9JKF - chains A and F of the 6 polymer chains in the assembly; structure by electron microscopy, 3.40 A resolution.

[Chain A]
Protein: Envelope glycoprotein gp160
Organism: Simian-Human immunodeficiency virus
UniProt: G1JZH9 (G1JZH9_9PLVG); the construct lacks a stretch of the UniProt sequence and is renumbered around it, so the offset changes along the chain: 20-146 = UniProt 19-145; 150-309 = UniProt 146-305; 312-321 = UniProt 306-315; 322-395 = UniProt 317-390; 2 more segments
Amino-acid sequence (722 residues; each row starts with the number of its first residue; note: 5 numbers in that range are skipped by the numbering (no residue carries them; nothing is unmodelled there)):
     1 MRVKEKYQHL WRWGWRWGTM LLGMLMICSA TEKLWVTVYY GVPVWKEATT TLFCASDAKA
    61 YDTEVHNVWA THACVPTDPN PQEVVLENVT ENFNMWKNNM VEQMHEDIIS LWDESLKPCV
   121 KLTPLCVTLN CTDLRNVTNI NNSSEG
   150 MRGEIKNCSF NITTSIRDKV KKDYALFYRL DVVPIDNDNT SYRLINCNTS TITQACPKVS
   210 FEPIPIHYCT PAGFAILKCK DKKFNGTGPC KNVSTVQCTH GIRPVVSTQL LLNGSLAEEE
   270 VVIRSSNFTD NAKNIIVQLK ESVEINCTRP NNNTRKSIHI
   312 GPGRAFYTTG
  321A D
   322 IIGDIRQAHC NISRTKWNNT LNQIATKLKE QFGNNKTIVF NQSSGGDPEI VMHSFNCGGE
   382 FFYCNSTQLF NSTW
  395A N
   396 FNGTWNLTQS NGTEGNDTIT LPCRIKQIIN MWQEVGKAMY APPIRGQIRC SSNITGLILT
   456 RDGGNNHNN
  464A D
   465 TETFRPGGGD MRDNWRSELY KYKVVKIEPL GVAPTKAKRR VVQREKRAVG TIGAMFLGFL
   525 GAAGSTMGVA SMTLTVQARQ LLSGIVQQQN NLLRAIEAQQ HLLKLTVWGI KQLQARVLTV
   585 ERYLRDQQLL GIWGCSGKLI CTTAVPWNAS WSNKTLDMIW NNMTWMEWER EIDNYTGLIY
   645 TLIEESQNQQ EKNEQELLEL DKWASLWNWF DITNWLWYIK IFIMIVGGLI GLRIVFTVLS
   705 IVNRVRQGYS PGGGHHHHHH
Unresolved in the structure: 1-31, 508-724
Sequence notes: initiating methionine (1); expression tag (2-19, 716-724); conflict Thr31 (Val30 in G1JZH9), Lys33 (Asn32 in G1JZH9), Glu114 (Gln113 in G1JZH9), Val533 (Ala530 in G1JZH9), Met536 (Ile533 in G1JZH9), Gln544 (Leu541 in G1JZH9), Lys568 (Gln565 in G1JZH9), Thr583 (Ala580 in G1JZH9)
Cystine bridges: Cys54-Cys74, Cys119-Cys205, Cys126-Cys196, Cys131-Cys157, Cys218-Cys247, Cys228-Cys239, Cys296-Cys331, Cys378-Cys445, Cys385-Cys418
Covalently attached groups: N-acetylglucosamine (NAG) linked to Asn88, Asn130, Asn156, Asn160, Asn188, Asn197, Asn234, Asn241, Asn262, Asn276, Asn295, Asn301, Asn332, Asn356, Asn362, Asn386, Asn392, Asn401, Asn448; glycan linked to Asn339
Small-molecule neighbours: 83G (1-[(2R)-4-(benzenecarbonyl)-2-methylpiperazin-1-yl]-2-(4-methoxy-1H-pyrrolo[2,3-b]pyridin-3-yl)ethane-1,2-dione): Ile108, Ile109, Trp112, Asp113, Leu116, Val255, Ser256, Thr257, Glu370, Ser375, Phe376, Asn377, Phe382, Tyr384, Ile424, Asn425, Met426, Trp427, Lys432, Met434, Met475
From the paper describing this entry:
  - post-translational modification sites: Asn130, Asn156, Asn160, Asn188

[Chain F]
Protein: Envelope glycoprotein gp160
Organism: Simian-Human immunodeficiency virus
UniProt: G1JZH9 (G1JZH9_9PLVG); residues 21-714 here correspond to UniProt positions 19-712 (UniProt number = residue number - 2)
Amino-acid sequence (722 residues; row label = number of the first residue in the row):
     2 MRVKEKYQHL WRWGWRWGTM LLGMLMICSA TEKLWVTVYY GVPVWKEATT TLFCASDAKA
    62 YDTEVHNVWA THACVPTDPN PQEVVLENVT ENFNMWKNNM VEQMHEDIIS LWDESLKPCV
   122 KLTPLCVTLN CTDLRNVTNI NNSSEGMRGE IKNCSFNITT SIRDKVKKDY ALFYRLDVVP
   182 IDNDNTSYRL INCNTSTITQ ACPKVSFEPI PIHYCTPAGF AILKCKDKKF NGTGPCKNVS
   242 TVQCTHGIRP VVSTQLLLNG SLAEEEVVIR SSNFTDNAKN IIVQLKESVE INCTRPNNNT
   302 RKSIHIGPGR AFYTTGDIIG DIRQAHCNIS RTKWNNTLNQ IATKLKEQFG NNKTIVFNQS
   362 SGGDPEIVMH SFNCGGEFFY CNSTQLFNST WNFNGTWNLT QSNGTEGNDT ITLPCRIKQI
   422 INMWQEVGKA MYAPPIRGQI RCSSNITGLI LTRDGGNNHN NDTETFRPGG GDMRDNWRSE
   482 LYKYKVVKIE PLGVAPTKAK RRVVQREKRA VGTIGAMFLG FLGAAGSTMG VASMTLTVQA
   542 RQLLSGIVQQ QNNLLRAIEA QQHLLKLTVW GIKQLQARVL TVERYLRDQQ LLGIWGCSGK
   602 LICTTAVPWN ASWSNKTLDM IWNNMTWMEW EREIDNYTGL IYTLIEESQN QQEKNEQELL
   662 ELDKWASLWN WFDITNWLWY IKIFIMIVGG LIGLRIVFTV LSIVNRVRQG YSPGGGHHHH
   722 HH
Unresolved in the structure: 2-518, 663-723
Sequence notes: initiating methionine (2); expression tag (3-20, 715-723); conflict Thr32 (Val30 in G1JZH9), Lys34 (Asn32 in G1JZH9), Glu115 (Gln113 in G1JZH9), Val532 (Ala530 in G1JZH9), Met535 (Ile533 in G1JZH9), Gln543 (Leu541 in G1JZH9), Lys567 (Gln565 in G1JZH9), Thr582 (Ala580 in G1JZH9)
Cystine bridges: Cys598-Cys604
Covalently attached groups: glycan linked to Asn611; N-acetylglucosamine (NAG) linked to Asn616, Asn625, Asn637

[How chain A and chain F interact]
Pairs across the interface (17):
  Glu47(A) - Asn554(F)
  Ala48(A) - Asn554(F)
  Thr49(A) - Asn554(F)
  Thr49(A) - Leu555(F)
  Thr49(A) - Ile559(F)
  Thr49(A) - Glu560(F)
  Thr50(A) - Glu560(F)
  Thr51(A) - Glu560(F)  hydrogen bond (side chain-backbone)
  Thr51(A) - Ala561(F)  hydrogen bond (side chain-backbone)
  Thr51(A) - Gln563(F)  hydrogen bond (side chain-backbone)
  Asn99(A) - Ala558(F)
  Asn99(A) - Glu560(F)
  Gln103(A) - Glu560(F)
  Glu106(A) - Gln563(F)  hydrogen bond
  Glu106(A) - His564(F)  salt bridge
  Ser110(A) - Lys567(F)
  Lys490(A) - Asn553(F)

[Summary]
The chain A/chain F interface involves 10 residues from each chain, with 4 hydrogen bonds and 1 salt bridge.
Polar pairs include Glu106(A)-His564(F), Thr51(A)-Glu560(F) and Thr51(A)-Ala561(F). Ligands of chain A:
compound 83G. Covalently linked N-acetylglucosamine: at Asn88(A), Asn130(A), Asn156(A), Asn160(A), Asn188(A)
and Asn197(A) and 13 more. The paper reports modification sites Asn130(A), Asn156(A) and Asn160(A) among
others.
Both chains are Envelope glycoprotein gp160 (Simian-Human immunodeficiency virus). Entry 9JKF (Asymmetric
structure of cleaved HIV-1 Tri FPPR envelope glycoprotein trimer in amphipol-lipid nanodiscs (Tri FPPR.1)) was
determined by electron microscopy together with 9JKG from the same study.
